Entry 4MDE (X-ray diffraction, 1.80 A resolution); this record covers chains B and D of the 4 polymer chains in the assembly.

[Chain B]
Protein: Metallophosphoesterase
From: Clostridium thermocellum
Reference sequence: A3DJ38 (A3DJ38_CLOTH); numbering as in UniProt (aligned over 1-170)
Sequence (171 residues; row label = number of the first residue in the row; numbering starts at 0):
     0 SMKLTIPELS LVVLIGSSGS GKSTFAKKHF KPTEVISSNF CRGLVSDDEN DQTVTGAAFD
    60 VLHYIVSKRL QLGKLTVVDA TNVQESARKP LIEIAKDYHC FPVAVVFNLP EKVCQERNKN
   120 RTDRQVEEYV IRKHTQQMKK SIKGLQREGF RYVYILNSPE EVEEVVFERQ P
Differences from the reference sequence: expression tag (0); engineered mutation Asn38 (Asp in A3DJ38), Met137 (Leu in A3DJ38)
Bound ions: Mg2+: Ser22 (together with GDP) (shared with DC1(D) of chain D)
Small-molecule neighbours: GDP (guanosine-5'-diphosphate): Ser16, Ser17, Gly18, Ser19, Gly20, Lys21, Ser22, Thr23, Arg116, Arg120, Arg123
From the paper describing this entry:
  - binding site for GDP: Lys21, Arg120
  - binding site for the 5-nt DNA strand: Ser17, Lys21, Asn38, Arg123
  - catalytic residues: Lys21 (proposed by the authors, not directly observed)
  - mutagenesis - Q83A, Y128A: unchanged catalytic activity
  - mutagenesis - S37A, F58A, T80A, H133A: decreased catalytic activity

[Chain D]
Molecule: 5-nt DNA strand
Sequence (5 nucleotides; numbered 1 to 5; the number before each row is that of its first residue):
     1 CCTGT
Bound ions: Mg2+: DC1 (together with GDP) (shared with Ser22(B) of chain B)

[Interface between chain B and chain D]
Pairs across the interface - 29 pairs, chain B then chain D:
  Ser17(B) with DC1(D), hydrogen bond to the phosphate
  Gly18(B) with DC1(D), phosphate contact
  Lys21(B) with DC1(D), salt bridge to the phosphate
  Ser37(B) with DC2(D), hydrogen bond to the phosphate
  Asn38(B) with DC1(D), hydrogen bond to the phosphate; DC2(D), phosphate contact
  Arg41(B) with DC1(D), sugar contact; DC2(D), salt bridge to the phosphate
  Gln51(B) with DC1(D), sugar contact; DT3(D), hydrogen bond to the base
  Thr52(B) with DT3(D), base contact
  Thr54(B) with DC2(D), sugar contact; DT3(D), base contact
  Phe58(B) with DC2(D), stacking on the base
  His62(B) with DC2(D), base contact
  Ala79(B) with DC2(D), phosphate contact
  Thr80(B) with DC1(D), phosphate contact; DC2(D), hydrogen bond to the phosphate
  Gln83(B) with DC2(D), sugar contact; DT3(D), hydrogen bond to the phosphate
  Ala86(B) with DC2(D), base contact
  Arg120(B) with DC1(D), salt bridge to the phosphate
  Arg123(B) with DC1(D), salt bridge to the phosphate
  Val125(B) with DC1(D), base contact
  Tyr128(B) with DG4(D), stacking on the base
  Val129(B) with DC1(D), base contact
  Arg131(B) with DG4(D), base contact
  Lys132(B) with DG4(D), sugar contact
  His133(B) with DC1(D), hydrogen bond to the base
Interface residues without a listed pair, chain B (26 interface residues in all): Ser22, Gly55, Asn81

[Overview]
Chain B and chain D form an interface of 26 and 4 residues respectively; the contacts include 7 hydrogen
bonds, 4 salt bridges and 2 aromatic stacking contacts. Polar pairs include Gln51(B)-DT3(D), His133(B)-DC1(D)
and Ser17(B)-DC1(D). From the paper: the catalytic residue Lys21(B); S37A, F58A and T80A of chain B, among
others, reduce catalytic activity; 6 substitutions were tested in all.
Chain B is Metallophosphoesterase (Clostridium thermocellum) and chain D is a 5-nt DNA strand; the structure,
Structure of bacterial polynucleotide kinase product complex bound to GDP and DNA, was determined by X-ray
diffraction, deposited together with 4MDF.
